5FGH - chains K and W of the 28 polymer chains in the assembly; structure by X-ray diffraction, 2.80 A resolution.

== Chain K ==
Molecule: Proteasome subunit beta type-5
Organism: Saccharomyces cerevisiae (strain ATCC 204508 / S288c)
Notes: EC 3.4.25.1
Reference sequence: P30656 (PSB5_YEAST); residues 1-212 here correspond to UniProt positions 76-287 (UniProt number = residue number + 75)
Sequence (212 residues; each row starts with the number of its first residue):
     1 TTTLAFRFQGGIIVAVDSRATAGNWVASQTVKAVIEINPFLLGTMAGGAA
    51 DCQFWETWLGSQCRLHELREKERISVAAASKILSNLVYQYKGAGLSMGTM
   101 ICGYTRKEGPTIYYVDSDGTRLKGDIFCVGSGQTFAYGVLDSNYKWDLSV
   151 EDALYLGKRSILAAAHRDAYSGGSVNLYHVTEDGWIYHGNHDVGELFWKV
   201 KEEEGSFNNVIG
Covalent attachments: compound ALD linked to T1
Differences from the reference sequence: engineered mutation A33 (Lys108 in P30656)
Metal / ion sites: Mg2+: A165, D168 (shared with D204(W) of chain W)
Residues lining bound ligands: ALD (N-[(benzyloxy)carbonyl]-L-leucyl-N-[(2S)-1-hydroxy-4-methylpentan-2-yl]-L-leucinamide): R19, A20, T21, A22, A27, V31, A33, M45, A46, G47, G48, A49
What the authors report for this chain:
  - specificity-determining residues: M45
  - mutagenesis - T1A, T1C, T1S, D17N, K33A: decreased growth
  - mutagenesis - D17N, K33A: decreased catalytic activity
  - mutagenesis - T1S (1.8-fold), D17N: decreased binding to carfilzomib
  - mutagenesis - T1C: abolished catalytic activity
  - mutagenesis - T1C: abolished binding to carfilzomib
  - mutagenesis - T1S: decreased catalytic activity on Suc-LLVY-AMC
  - mutagenesis - T1S: abolished growth in response to 37  degC
  - mutagenesis - T1S (3.7-fold): decreased binding to bortezomib
  - catalytic residues: T1, G47 (proposed by the authors, not directly observed)
  - catalytic residues: D17

== Chain W ==
Molecule: Proteasome subunit beta type-3
Organism: Saccharomyces cerevisiae (strain ATCC 204508 / S288c)
Notes: EC 3.4.25.1
Reference sequence: P25451 (PSB3_YEAST); residues 0-204 here correspond to UniProt positions 1-205 (UniProt number = residue number + 1)
Sequence (205 residues; each row starts with the number of its first residue; numbering starts at 0):
     0 MSDPSSINGGIVVAMTGKDCVAIACDLRLGSQSLGVSNKFEKIFHYGHVF
    50 LGITGLATDVTTLNEMFRYKTNLYKLKEERAIEPETFTQLVSSSLYERRF
   100 GPYFVGPVVAGINSKSGKPFIAGFDLIGCIDEAKDFIVSGTASDQLFGMC
   150 ESLYEPNLEPEDLFETISQALLNAADRDALSGWGAVVYIIKKDEVVKRYL
   200 KMRQD
Unresolved in the structure: 0
Metal / ion sites: Mg2+: D204 (shared with A165(K), D168(K) of chain K)
Residues lining bound ligands: ALD (N-[(benzyloxy)carbonyl]-L-leucyl-N-[(2S)-1-hydroxy-4-methylpentan-2-yl]-L-leucinamide): D124, L125, I126, C128
Curated features (UniProtKB/Swiss-Prot):
  - modified residue: S30 (Phosphoserine)
  - cross-link: K69 (Glycyl lysine isopeptide (Lys-Gly) (interchain with G-Cter in ubiquitin))

== Chain K / chain W interface ==
Pairs across the interface (42; chain K residue first):
  R19(K) with D204(W), salt bridge
  N24(K) with D177(W); A178(W), hydrogen bond (backbone-backbone); L179(W)
  W25(K) with Q144(W); R176(W)
  V26(K) with R176(W), hydrogen bond (backbone-side chain); D177(W); A178(W)
  A27(K) with R176(W), hydrogen bond (backbone-side chain)
  S28(K) with R176(W)
  Q29(K) with D175(W); R202(W)
  F135(K) with L33(W), hydrophobic
  A165(K) with D204(W)
  H166(K) with W182(W), hydrogen bond (backbone-side chain); Q203(W), hydrogen bond (side chain-backbone)
  R167(K) with S32(W); G34(W), hydrogen bond (side chain-backbone); V35(W); W182(W)
  D168(K) with S32(W)
  A169(K) with R27(W); S32(W), hydrogen bond (backbone-backbone); A178(W)
  Y170(K) with S32(W); A178(W), hydrophobic
  S171(K) with D204(W)
  G172(K) with D204(W)
  G173(K) with R202(W), hydrogen bond (backbone-side chain); D204(W), hydrogen bond (backbone-side chain)
  D192(K) with R202(W), salt bridge
  V193(K) with D204(W)
  G194(K) with R202(W)
  F197(K) with Q203(W)
  W198(K) with K200(W); M201(W); Q203(W)
  N209(K) with N37(W), hydrogen bond; K38(W), hydrogen bond (backbone-side chain)
  V210(K) with N37(W); Q203(W)
Other interface residues (no listed pair), chain K (25 interface residues in all): G212
Other interface residues (no listed pair), chain W (20 interface residues in all): S5

== In short ==
Chain K and chain W form an interface of 25 and 20 residues respectively; the contacts include 11 hydrogen
bonds and 2 salt bridges. Polar pairs include R19(K)-D204(W), D192(K)-R202(W) and V26(K)-R176(W). The paper
reports catalytic residues T1(K), G47(K) and D17(K); T1A, T1C and T1S of chain K, among others, reduce growth;
5 substitutions were tested in all.
Chain K is Proteasome subunit beta type-5 and chain W is Proteasome subunit beta type-3, both from
Saccharomyces cerevisiae (strain ATCC 204508 / S288c); the structure, Yeast 20S proteasome beta5-K33A mutant
(propeptide expressed in trans) in complex with MG132, was determined by X-ray diffraction together with 5CZ4,
5CZ5, 5CZ6, 5CZ7, 5CZ8, 5CZ9 and 16 further entries from the same study.
